7X7E - chains C and F of the 6 polymer chains in the assembly; structure by X-ray diffraction, 2.67 A resolution.

== Chain C (and F) ==
Protein: Spike protein S1
Organism: Severe acute respiratory syndrome coronavirus 2
Notes: chain F of this document is another copy of the same molecule, construct and numbering; everything in this record applies to it too
UniProtKB: P0DTC2 (SPIKE_SARS2); residue numbers follow UniProt; this construct covers 334-527
Amino-acid sequence (194 residues; numbered 334 to 527; the number before each row is that of its first residue):
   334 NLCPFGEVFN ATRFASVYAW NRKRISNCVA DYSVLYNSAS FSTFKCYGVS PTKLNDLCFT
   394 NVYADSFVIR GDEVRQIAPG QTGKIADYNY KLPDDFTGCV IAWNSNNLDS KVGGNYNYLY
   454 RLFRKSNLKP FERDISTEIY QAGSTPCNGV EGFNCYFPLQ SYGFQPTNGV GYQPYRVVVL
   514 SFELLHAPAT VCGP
Disulfides: C336-C361, C379-C432, C391-C525, C480-C488
UniProt features mapped onto this chain:
  - region: R403 to D405 (Integrin-binding motif), N448 to F456 (Immunodominant HLA epitope recognized by the CD8+)
  - glycosylation: N343 (N-linked (GlcNAc...) (complex) asparagine)
  - natural variant: G339 (G339D: In strain: Omicron/BA.1, Omicron/BA.2 and 4 more; G339H: In strain: Omicron/BA.2.75, Omicron/XBB.1.5 and 1 more), R346 (R346K: In strain: Mu/B.1.621; R346T: In strain: Omicron/BQ.1.1, Omicron/XBB.1.5 and 1 more), L368 (L368I: In strain: Omicron/XBB.1.5, Omicron/EG.5.1), S371 (S371F: In strain: Omicron/BA.2, Omicron/BA.2.12.1 and 6 more; S371L: In strain: Omicron/BA.1), S373 (S373P: In strain: Omicron/BA.1, Omicron/BA.2 and 7 more), S375 (S375F: In strain: Omicron/BA.1, Omicron/BA.2 and 7 more), T376 (T376A: In strain: Omicron/BA.2, Omicron/BA.2.12.1 and 5 more), D405 (D405N: In strain: Omicron/BA.2, Omicron/BA.2.12.1 and 6 more), R408 (R408S: In strain: Omicron/BA.2, Omicron/BA.2.12.1 and 6 more), K417 (K417N: In strain: Beta/B.1.351, Omicron/BA.1 and 8 more; K417T: In strain: Gamma/P.1), N440 (N440K: In strain: Omicron/BA.1, Omicron/BA.2 and 7 more), K444 (K444T: In strain: Omicron/BQ.1.1), 16 further natural variant entries in UniProt
  - mutagenesis: N343 (N343Q: Reduced viral infectivity), L452 (L452R: Increased resistance to neutralizing antibodies. Decreases HLA binding to NF9 epitope. Increased binding affinity to human ACE2), Y453 (Y453F: Decreased HLA binding to NF9 epitope. Increased binding affinity to human ACE2), A475 (A475V: Increased resistance to neutralizing antibodies), V483 (V483A: Increased resistance to neutralizing antibodies), E484 (E484D: Increased replication in human TMEM106B overexpressing cells), F490 (F490L: Increased resistance to neutralizing antibodies and human covalescent sera neutralization), Q493 (Q493N: Reduced host ACE2-binding affinity in vitro; Q493Y: Reduced host ACE2-binding affinity in vitro), N501 (N501T: Reduced host ACE2-binding affinity in vitro; N501Y: Increased binding affinity to human ACE2), H519 (H519P: Increased resistance to human covalescent sera neutralization)
From the paper describing this entry:
  - mutagenesis - E484K: abolished binding to Nb22-Fc

== Interface between chain C and chain F ==
Contacting residue pairs (6; chain C residue first):
  K458(C) - E340(F)  salt bridge
  K462(C) - K356(F)
  E471(C) - R346(F)  salt bridge
  I472(C) - R346(F)  hydrogen bond (backbone-side chain)
  Q474(C) - T345(F)  hydrogen bond
  P479(C) - T345(F)
Also at the interface, not in a pair above, chain C (8 interface residues in all): S459, G482
Also at the interface, not in a pair above, chain F (5 interface residues in all): R357

== Summary ==
The interface between chain C and chain F involves 8 residues on one side and 5 on the other, with 2 hydrogen
bonds and 2 salt bridges. Polar pairs include K458(C)-E340(F), E471(C)-R346(F) and I472(C)-R346(F). UniProt
lists 10 mutagenesis sites on chain C. The paper reports that E484K of chain C abolishes binding to Nb22-Fc.
Chain C and chain F are both Spike protein S1 (Severe acute respiratory syndrome coronavirus 2); the
structure, SARS-CoV-2 RBD and Nb22, was determined by X-ray diffraction (same publication as 7X7D).
